Entry 6NMI (electron microscopy, 3.70 A resolution); this record covers chains A and H of the 8 polymer chains in the assembly.

# Chain A
Protein: General transcription and DNA repair factor IIH helicase subunit XPB
From: Homo sapiens
Notes: EC 3.6.4.12
Chain sequence (653 residues; each row starts with the number of its first residue; note: 44 numbers in that range are skipped by the numbering (no residue carries them; nothing is unmodelled there); X marks 18 residues of unknown identity (built as UNK)):
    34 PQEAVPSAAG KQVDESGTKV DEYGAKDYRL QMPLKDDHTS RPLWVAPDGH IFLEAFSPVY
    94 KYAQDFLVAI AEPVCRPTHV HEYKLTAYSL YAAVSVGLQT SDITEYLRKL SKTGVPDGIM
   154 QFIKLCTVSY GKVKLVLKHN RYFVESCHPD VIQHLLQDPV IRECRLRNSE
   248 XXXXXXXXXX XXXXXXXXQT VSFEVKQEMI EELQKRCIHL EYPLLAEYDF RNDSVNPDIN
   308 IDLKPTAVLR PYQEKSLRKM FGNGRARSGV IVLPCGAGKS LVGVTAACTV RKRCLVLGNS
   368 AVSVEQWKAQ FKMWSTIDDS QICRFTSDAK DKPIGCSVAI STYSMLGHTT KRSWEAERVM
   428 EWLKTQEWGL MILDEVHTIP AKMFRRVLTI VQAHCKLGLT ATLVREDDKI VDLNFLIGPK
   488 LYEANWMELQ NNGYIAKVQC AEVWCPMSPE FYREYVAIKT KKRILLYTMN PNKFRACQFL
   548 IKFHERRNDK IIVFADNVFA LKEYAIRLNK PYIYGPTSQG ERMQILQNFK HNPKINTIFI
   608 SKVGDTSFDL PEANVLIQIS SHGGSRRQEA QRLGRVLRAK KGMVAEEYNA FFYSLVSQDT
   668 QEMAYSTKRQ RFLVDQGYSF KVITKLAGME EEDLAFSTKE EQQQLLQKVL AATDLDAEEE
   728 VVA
Reported in the primary citation:
  - disease-associated variants - T119P: decreased stability (proposed by the authors, not directly observed)

# Chain H
Protein: CDK-activating kinase assembly factor MAT1
From: Homo sapiens
UniProt: P51948 (MAT1_HUMAN); residue numbers follow UniProt; this construct covers 1-309
Chain sequence (309 residues; each row starts with the number of its first residue):
     1 MDDQGCPRCK TTKYRNPSLK LMVNVCGHTL CESCVDLLFV RGAGNCPECG TPLRKSNFRV
    61 QLFEDPTVDK EVEIRKKVLK IYNKREEDFP SLREYNDFLE EVEEIVFNLT NNVDLDNTKK
   121 KMEIYQKENK DVIQKNKLKL TREQEELEEA LEVERQENEQ RRLFIQKEEQ LQQILKRKNK
   181 QAFLDELESS DLPVALLLAQ HKDRSTQLEM QLEKPKPVKP VTFSTGIKMG QHISLAPIHK
   241 LEEALYEYQP LQIETYGPHV PELEMLGRLG YLNHVRAASP QDLAGGYTSS LACHRALQDA
   301 FSGLFWQPS
Unresolved in the structure: 211-309
Bound ions: Zn2+ site 1: Cys-6, Cys-9, Cys-31, Cys-34; Zn2+ site 2: Cys-26, His-28, Cys-46, Cys-49

# Chain A / chain H interface
Residue-residue contacts (19; chain A residue first):
  Arg-174(A) / Arg-177(H)
  Asp-183(A) / Val-194(H)
  Gln-186(A) / Val-194(H)
  Leu-189(A) / Glu-188(H)
  Gln-190(A) / Leu-187(H)  hydrogen bond (side chain-backbone)
  Gln-190(A) / Glu-188(H)  hydrogen bond (side chain-backbone)
  Arg-195(A) / Glu-188(H)  salt bridge
  Arg-198(A) / Leu-184(H)
  Arg-198(A) / Asp-185(H)  salt bridge
  Arg-200(A) / Gln-181(H)
  Arg-200(A) / Asp-185(H)  salt bridge
  Arg-200(A) / Glu-188(H)  salt bridge
  Asn-201(A) / Gln-181(H)
  Ser-202(A) / Arg-177(H)
  Ser-202(A) / Gln-181(H)  hydrogen bond
  Glu-203(A) / Ile-174(H)
  Glu-203(A) / Arg-177(H)  salt bridge
  Ser-269(A) / Leu-184(H)
  Phe-270(A) / Leu-184(H)  hydrophobic
Other interface residues (no listed pair), chain A (16 interface residues in all): Pro-182, Thr-267, Val-268
Other interface residues (no listed pair), chain H (13 interface residues in all): Lys-178, Lys-180, Ser-190, Leu-192, Leu-198

# Overview
The interface between chain A and chain H involves 16 residues on one side and 13 on the other, with 3
hydrogen bonds and 5 salt bridges. Polar pairs include Arg-195(A)/Glu-188(H), Arg-198(A)/Asp-185(H) and
Arg-200(A)/Asp-185(H). Cys-6(H), Cys-9(H), Cys-31(H) and Cys-34(H) form the Zn2+ site 1. From the paper: T119P
of chain A reduces stability.
Chain A is General transcription and DNA repair factor IIH helicase subunit XPB and chain H is CDK-activating
kinase assembly factor MAT1, both from Homo sapiens; the structure, Cryo-EM structure of the human TFIIH core
complex, was determined by electron microscopy.
